PDB entry 7ZNL | electron microscopy, 3.45 A resolution | chains B and C of the 28 polymer chains in the assembly

[Chain B]
Name: THO complex subunit 2
From: Homo sapiens
Reference sequence: Q8NI27 (THOC2_HUMAN); the construct has insertions or renumbered stretches relative to UniProt, so the offset changes along the chain: 1-895 = UniProt 1-895; 898-908 = UniProt 896-906; 928-1593 = UniProt 928-1593
Chain sequence (1593 residues; numbered 1 to 1593 plus 21 insertion-coded residues; 21 numbers in that range are skipped by the numbering (no residue carries them; nothing is unmodelled there); the number before each row is that of its first residue; a row labelled like 908A-908U holds insertion residues (908A, then the next letters in order)):
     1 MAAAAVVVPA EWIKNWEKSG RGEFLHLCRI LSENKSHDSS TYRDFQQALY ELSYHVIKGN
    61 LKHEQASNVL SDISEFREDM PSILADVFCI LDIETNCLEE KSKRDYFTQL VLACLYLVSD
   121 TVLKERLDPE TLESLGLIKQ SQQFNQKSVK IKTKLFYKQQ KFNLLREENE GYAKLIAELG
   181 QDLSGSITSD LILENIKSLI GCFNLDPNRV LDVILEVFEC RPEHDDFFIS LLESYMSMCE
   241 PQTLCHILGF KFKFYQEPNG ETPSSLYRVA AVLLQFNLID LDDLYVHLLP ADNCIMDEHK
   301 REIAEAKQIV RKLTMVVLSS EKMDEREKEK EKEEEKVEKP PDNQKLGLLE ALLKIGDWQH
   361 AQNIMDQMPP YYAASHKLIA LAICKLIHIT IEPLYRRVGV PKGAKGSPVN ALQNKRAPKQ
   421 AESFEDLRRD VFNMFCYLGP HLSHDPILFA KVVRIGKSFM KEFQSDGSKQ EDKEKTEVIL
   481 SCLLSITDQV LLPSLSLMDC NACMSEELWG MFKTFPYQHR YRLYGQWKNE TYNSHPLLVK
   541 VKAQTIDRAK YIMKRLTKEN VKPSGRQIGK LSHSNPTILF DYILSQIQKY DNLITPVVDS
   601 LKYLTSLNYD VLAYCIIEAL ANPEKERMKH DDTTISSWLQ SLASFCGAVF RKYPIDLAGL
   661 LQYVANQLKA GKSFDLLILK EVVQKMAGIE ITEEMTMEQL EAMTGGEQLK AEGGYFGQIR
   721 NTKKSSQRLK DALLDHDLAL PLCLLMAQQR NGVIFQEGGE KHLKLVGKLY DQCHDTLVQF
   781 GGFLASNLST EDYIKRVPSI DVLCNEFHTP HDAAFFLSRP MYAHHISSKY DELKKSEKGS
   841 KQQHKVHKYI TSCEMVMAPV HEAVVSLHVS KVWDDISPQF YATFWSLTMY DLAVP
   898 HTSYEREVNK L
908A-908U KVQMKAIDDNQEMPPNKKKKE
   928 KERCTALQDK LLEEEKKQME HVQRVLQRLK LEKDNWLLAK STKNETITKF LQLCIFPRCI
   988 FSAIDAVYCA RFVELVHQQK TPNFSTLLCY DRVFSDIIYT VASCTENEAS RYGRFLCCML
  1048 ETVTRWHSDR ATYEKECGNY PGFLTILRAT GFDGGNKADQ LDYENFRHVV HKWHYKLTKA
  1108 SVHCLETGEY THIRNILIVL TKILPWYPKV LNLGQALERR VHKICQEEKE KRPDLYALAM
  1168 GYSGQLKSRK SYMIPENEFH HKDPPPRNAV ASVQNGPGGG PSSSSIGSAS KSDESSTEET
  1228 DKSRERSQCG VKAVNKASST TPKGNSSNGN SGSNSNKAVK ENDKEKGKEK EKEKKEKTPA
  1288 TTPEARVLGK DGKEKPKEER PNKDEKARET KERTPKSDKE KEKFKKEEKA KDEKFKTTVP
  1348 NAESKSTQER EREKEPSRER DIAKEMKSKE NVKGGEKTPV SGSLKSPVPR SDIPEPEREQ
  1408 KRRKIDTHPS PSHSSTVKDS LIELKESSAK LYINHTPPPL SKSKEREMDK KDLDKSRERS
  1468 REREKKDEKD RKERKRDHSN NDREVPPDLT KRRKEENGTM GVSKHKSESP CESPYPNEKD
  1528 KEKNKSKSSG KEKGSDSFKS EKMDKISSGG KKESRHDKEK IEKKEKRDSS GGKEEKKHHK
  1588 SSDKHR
Not modelled in the structure: 1-13, 24-38, 58-71, 81-82, 101-106, 120-141, 184-187, 258-261, 309-342, 466-472, 624-628, 691-693, 705-706, 714-719, 759-760, 824-859, 870-876, 898, 908A-908U, 965-970, 1007-1011, 1056-1089, 1133-1136, 1155-1159, 1178-1593
Swiss-Prot annotation at these positions:
  - motif: Lys-908Q, Lys-908R, Lys-908S, Lys-908T, Glu-908U, Lys-928 (Nuclear localization signal)
  - modified residue: Ser-1222 (Phosphoserine), Thr-1385 (Phosphothreonine), Ser-1390 (Phosphoserine), Ser-1393 (Phosphoserine), Ser-1417 (Phosphoserine), Thr-1443 (Phosphothreonine), Ser-1450 (Phosphoserine), Ser-1486 (Phosphoserine), Ser-1516 (Phosphoserine)

[Chain C]
Name: THO complex subunit 3
From: Homo sapiens
Reference sequence: Q96J01 (THOC3_HUMAN); residue numbers follow UniProt; this construct covers 1-351
Chain sequence (351 residues; row label = number of the first residue in the row):
     1 MAVPAAAMGP SALGQSGPGS MAPWCSVSSG PSRYVLGMQE LFRGHSKTRE FLAHSAKVHS
    61 VAWSCDGRRL ASGSFDKTAS VFLLEKDRLV KENNYRGHGD SVDQLCWHPS NPDLFVTASG
   121 DKTIRIWDVR TTKCIATVNT KGENINICWS PDGQTIAVGN KDDVVTFIDA KTHRSKAEEQ
   181 FKFEVNEISW NNDNNMFFLT NGNGCINILS YPELKPVQSI NAHPSNCICI KFDPMGKYFA
   241 TGSADALVSL WDVDELVCVR CFSRLDWPVR TLSFSHDGKM LASASEDHFI DIAEVETGDK
   301 LWEVQCESPT FTVAWHPKRP LLAFACDDKD GKYDSSREAG TVKLFGLPND S
Not modelled in the structure: 1-29, 328-338, 350-351
Swiss-Prot annotation at these positions:
  - modified residue: Ala-2 (N-acetylalanine)

[Chain B / chain C interface]
Pairs across the interface (46; chain B residue first):
  Tyr-395(B) with Glu-255(C), hydrogen bond
  Arg-396(B) with Glu-255(C), salt bridge
  Pro-401(B) with Glu-255(C)
  Lys-402(B) with Val-217(C); Gln-218(C)
  Gly-403(B) with Met-196(C); Val-217(C); Leu-256(C)
  Ala-404(B) with Asp-254(C)
  Lys-405(B) with Asp-254(C), salt bridge
  Gly-406(B) with Asp-254(C), hydrogen bond (backbone-backbone); Glu-255(C)
  Ser-407(B) with Glu-255(C), hydrogen bond (backbone-side chain)
  Pro-446(B) with Val-257(C); Val-259(C)
  Ile-447(B) with Val-257(C), hydrophobic
  Ala-450(B) with Val-257(C), hydrophobic
  Arg-454(B) with Glu-255(C), hydrogen bond (side chain-backbone); Leu-256(C), hydrogen bond (side chain-backbone); Val-257(C)
  Cys-500(B) with Cys-261(C), hydrogen bond (backbone-side chain)
  Asn-501(B) with Cys-258(C), hydrogen bond; Cys-261(C)
  Ala-502(B) with Ala-222(C); Pro-224(C); Leu-247(C), hydrophobic
  Cys-503(B) with Ala-222(C), hydrogen bond (side chain-backbone); Trp-251(C), hydrophobic; Cys-258(C), hydrophobic
  Met-504(B) with Val-257(C), hydrophobic; Cys-258(C)
  Glu-506(B) with Asn-221(C)
  Pro-563(B) with Asp-266(C)
  Arg-566(B) with Ala-244(C); Asp-245(C); Asp-266(C); Pro-268(C)
  Gln-567(B) with Asp-266(C)
  Lys-570(B) with Asp-245(C); Ala-246(C); Ser-263(C); Leu-265(C), hydrogen bond (side chain-backbone)
  His-573(B) with Pro-224(C)
  Tyr-603(B) with Pro-224(C); Ser-225(C); Asp-245(C)
Other interface residues (no listed pair), chain B (27 interface residues in all): Leu-604, Thr-605
Other interface residues (no listed pair), chain C (27 interface residues in all): Asp-193, Ile-208, Ser-249, Asp-252

[Summary]
Chain B and chain C each contribute 27 residues to their interface, with 9 hydrogen bonds and 2 salt bridges.
Among the polar pairs are Arg-396(B)/Glu-255(C), Lys-405(B)/Asp-254(C) and Tyr-395(B)/Glu-255(C).
Chain B is THO complex subunit 2 and chain C is THO complex subunit 3, both from Homo sapiens; the structure,
Structure of the human TREX core THO-UAP56 complex, was determined by electron microscopy.
